PDB entry 5C6V | X-ray diffraction, 3.10 A resolution | chains A and C of the 8 polymer chains in the assembly

Chain A (and C):
Protein: ASPR2 protein
Organism: Oryza sativa
Notes: fragment: N-terminal domain; chain C of this document is another copy of the same molecule, construct and numbering; everything in this record applies to it too
Reference sequence: Q5NBT9 (Q5NBT9_ORYSJ); numbering as in UniProt (aligned over 1-209)
Amino-acid sequence (209 residues; numbered 1 to 209; the number before each row is that of its first residue):
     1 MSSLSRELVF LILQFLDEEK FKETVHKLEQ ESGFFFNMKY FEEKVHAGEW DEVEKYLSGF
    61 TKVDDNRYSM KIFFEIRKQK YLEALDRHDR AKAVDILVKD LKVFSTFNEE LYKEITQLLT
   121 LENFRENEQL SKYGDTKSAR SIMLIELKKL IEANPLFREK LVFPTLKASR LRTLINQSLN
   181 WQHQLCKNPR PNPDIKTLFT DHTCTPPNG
Disordered / not traced: 190-192, 206-209 (chain C: 190-194, 204-209)
UniProt features mapped onto this chain:
  - mutagenesis: Arg-67 (R67A: Loss of interaction with EAR motif-containing full-length proteins), Tyr-68 (Y68A: Loss of interaction with EAR motif-containing full-length proteins), Lys-71 (K71A: Loss of interaction with EAR motif-containing full-length proteins), Phe-74 (F74A: Loss of interaction with EAR motif-containing full-length proteins), Phe-104 (F104A: Loss of interaction with EAR motif-containing full-length proteins), Leu-111 (L111A: Loss of interaction with EAR motif-containing full-length proteins), Leu-118 (L118A: Loss of interaction with EAR motif-containing full-length proteins), Leu-130 (L130A: Loss of interaction with EAR motif-containing full-length proteins), Leu-150 (L150A: Loss of interaction with EAR motif-containing full-length proteins), Asn-176 (N176H: Aggregates formation)
From the paper describing this entry:
  - mutagenesis - N176H: decreased stability

Chain A / chain C interface:
Pairs across the interface (20; chain A residue first):
  Arg-90(A) with Val-94(C); Val-98(C)
  Val-94(A) with Arg-90(C); Val-94(C), hydrophobic
  Asp-95(A) with Arg-90(C), salt bridge
  Leu-97(A) with Thr-120(C)
  Val-98(A) with Leu-119(C); Thr-120(C)
  Lys-102(A) with Thr-120(C), hydrogen bond (side chain-backbone); Glu-122(C)
  Tyr-112(A) with Thr-120(C)
  Lys-113(A) with Gln-117(C)
  Thr-116(A) with Thr-120(C)
  Gln-117(A) with Lys-113(C); Gln-117(C)
  Leu-119(A) with Leu-119(C), hydrophobic
  Thr-120(A) with Leu-97(C); Lys-102(C), hydrogen bond (backbone-side chain); Tyr-112(C); Thr-116(C)
Also at the interface, not in a pair above, chain A (13 interface residues in all): Ala-91
Also at the interface, not in a pair above, chain C (15 interface residues in all): Ala-91, Asp-95, Leu-121

Summary:
13 residues of chain A face 15 of chain C across their interface; the contacts include 2 hydrogen bonds and 1
salt bridge. Polar pairs include Asp-95(A)/Arg-90(C) and Lys-102(A)/Thr-120(C). UniProt lists 10 mutagenesis
sites on chain A. From the paper: N176H of chain A reduces stability.
Chain A and chain C are both ASPR2 protein (Oryza sativa); the structure, Crystal structure of the rice
Topless related protein 2 (TPR2) N-terminal domain (1-209) in complex with ..., was determined by X-ray
diffraction together with 4ZHE, 5C6Q, 5C7E and 5C7F from the same study.
